1H2S - chains A and B; structure by X-ray diffraction, 1.93 A resolution.

# Chain A
Protein: Sensory rhodopsin II
From: Natronomonas pharaonis
Reference sequence: P42196 (BACT_NATPH); numbering as in UniProt (aligned over 1-225)
Amino-acid sequence (225 residues; numbered 1 to 225; the number before each row is that of its first residue):
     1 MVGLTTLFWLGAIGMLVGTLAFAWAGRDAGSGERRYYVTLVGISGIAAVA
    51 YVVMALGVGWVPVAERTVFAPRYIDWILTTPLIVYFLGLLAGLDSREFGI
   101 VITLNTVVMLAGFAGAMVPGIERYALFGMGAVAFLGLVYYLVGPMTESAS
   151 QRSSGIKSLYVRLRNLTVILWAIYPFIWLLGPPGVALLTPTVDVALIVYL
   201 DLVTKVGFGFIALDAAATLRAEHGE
Glycans and other covalent adducts: retinal (RET) linked to K205
Ligand contacts: retinal (RET): W76, T79, T80, I83, V108, M109, G112, F127, G130, A131, F134, W171, Y174, P175, W178, D201, T204
From the paper describing this entry:
  - conformationally variable residues (side-chain flip): Y199

# Chain B
Protein: Sensory rhodopsin II transducer
From: Natronomonas pharaonis
Reference sequence: P42259 (HTR2_NATPH); residues 23-82 here = UniProt positions 23-82
Amino-acid sequence (60 residues; numbered 23 to 82; the number before each row is that of its first residue):
    23 GAVFIFVGALTVLFGAIAYGEVTAAAATGDAAAVQEAAVSAILGLIILLG
    73 INLGLVAATL

# How chain A and chain B interact
Pairs across the interface (31; chain A residue first):
  L166(A) - L77(B)  hydrophobic
  L166(A) - A80(B)  hydrophobic
  I169(A) - G76(B)
  I173(A) - G72(B)
  I173(A) - I73(B)  hydrophobic
  L187(A) - S62(B)
  L187(A) - L65(B)  hydrophobic
  L188(A) - S62(B)
  L188(A) - L65(B)  hydrophobic
  L188(A) - G66(B)
  L188(A) - I69(B)  hydrophobic
  T189(A) - E43(B)  hydrogen bond
  T189(A) - S62(B)  hydrogen bond (backbone-side chain)
  T191(A) - I39(B)
  T191(A) - E43(B)
  V192(A) - F36(B)  hydrophobic
  V192(A) - E43(B)
  V192(A) - S62(B)
  V192(A) - G66(B)
  L196(A) - F36(B)  hydrophobic
  L196(A) - G66(B)
  L196(A) - I69(B)  hydrophobic
  L196(A) - I73(B)  hydrophobic
  Y199(A) - F28(B)
  Y199(A) - L32(B)
  Y199(A) - L70(B)  hydrophobic
  Y199(A) - I73(B)  hydrophobic
  Y199(A) - N74(B)  hydrogen bond
  Y199(A) - L77(B)
  L200(A) - I73(B)  hydrophobic
  V203(A) - L77(B)  hydrophobic
Interface residues without a listed pair, chain A (19 interface residues in all): L7, R162, N165, L170, I177, L180, A195
Interface residues without a listed pair, chain B (19 interface residues in all): E58, A59, V61
From the paper, about this interface:
  - residue pairs: T189(A)-E43(B) (hydrogen bond), T189(A)-S62(B) (hydrogen bond), Y199(A)-N74(B) (hydrogen bond)

# Summary
The chain A/chain B interface involves 19 residues from each chain; the contacts include 3 hydrogen bonds.
Polar pairs include T189(A)-E43(B), T189(A)-S62(B) and Y199(A)-N74(B). The paper describes hydrogen bonds
between T189(A) and E43(B), T189(A) and S62(B) and Y199(A) and N74(B). Retinal is covalently linked to
K205(A). From the paper: conformational variability at Y199(A).
Chain A is Sensory rhodopsin II and chain B is Sensory rhodopsin II transducer, both from Natronomonas
pharaonis; the structure, Molecular basis of transmenbrane signalling by sensory rhodopsin II-transducer
complex, was determined by X-ray diffraction.
